Entry 6VOL (electron microscopy, 4.06 A resolution (low resolution: residue-level contacts below are approximate; hydrogen-bond / salt-bridge calls are withheld)); this record covers chains D and g of the 26 polymer chains in the assembly.

Chain D:
Protein: ATP synthase subunit beta, chloroplastic
From: Spinacia oleracea
Notes: EC 7.1.2.2
Reference sequence: P00825 (ATPB_SPIOL); residue numbers follow UniProt; this construct covers 1-498
Sequence (498 residues; numbered 1 to 498; the number before each row is that of its first residue):
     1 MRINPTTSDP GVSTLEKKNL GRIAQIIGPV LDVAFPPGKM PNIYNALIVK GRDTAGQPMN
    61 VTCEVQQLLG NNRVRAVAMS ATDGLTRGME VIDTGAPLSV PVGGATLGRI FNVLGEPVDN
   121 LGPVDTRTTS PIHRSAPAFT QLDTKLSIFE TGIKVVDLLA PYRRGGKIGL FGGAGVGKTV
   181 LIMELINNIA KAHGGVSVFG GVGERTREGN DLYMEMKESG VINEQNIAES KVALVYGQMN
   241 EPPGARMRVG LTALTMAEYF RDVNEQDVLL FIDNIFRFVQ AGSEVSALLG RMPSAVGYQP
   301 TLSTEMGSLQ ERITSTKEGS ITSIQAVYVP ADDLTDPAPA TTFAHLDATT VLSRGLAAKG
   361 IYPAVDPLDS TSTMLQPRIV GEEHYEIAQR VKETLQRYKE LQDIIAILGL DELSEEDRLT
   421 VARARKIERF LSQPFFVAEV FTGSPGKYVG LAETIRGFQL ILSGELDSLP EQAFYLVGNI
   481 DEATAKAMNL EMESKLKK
Not modelled in the structure: 1-17, 497-498
Small-molecule neighbours: ADP (adenosine-5'-diphosphate): A174, G175, V176, G177, K178, T179, V180, Y362, P363, F435, A438, F441, T442
UniProt features mapped onto this chain:
  - binding site (ATP): G172 to T179

Chain g:
Protein: ATP synthase gamma chain, chloroplastic
From: Spinacia oleracea
Reference sequence: P05435 (ATPG_SPIOL); residues 1-364 here = UniProt positions 1-364
Sequence (364 residues; each row starts with the number of its first residue):
     1 MACSLSFSSS VSTFHLPTTT QSTQAPPNNA TTLPTTNPIQ CANLRELRDR IGSVKNTQKI
    61 TEAMKLVAAA KVRRAQEAVV NGRPFSETLV EVLYNMNEQL QTEDVDVPLT KIRTVKKVAL
   121 MVVTGDRGLC GGFNNMLLKK AESRIAELKK LGVDYTIISI GKKGNTYFIR RPEIPVDRYF
   181 DGTNLPTAKE AQAIADDVFS LFVSEEVDKV EMLYTKFVSL VKSDPVIHTL LPLSPKGEIC
   241 DINGKCVDAA EDELFRLTTK EGKLTVERDM IKTETPAFSP ILEFEQDPAQ ILDALLPLYL
   301 NSQILRALQE SLASELAARM TAMSNATDNA NELKKTLSIN YNRARQAKIT GEILEIVAGA
   361 NACV
Not modelled in the structure: 1-42, 364
UniProt features mapped onto this chain:
  - active site: C130

Interface between chain D and chain g:
Pairs across the interface - 32 pairs, chain D then chain g:
  M292(D) with N361(g)
  P293(D) with I353(g); V357(g)
  A295(D) with T350(g)
  V296(D) with Q346(g); I349(g); T350(g); I353(g)
  G297(D) with I353(g)
  D333(D) with N342(g); R345(g); Q346(g)
  T335(D) with Q346(g)
  D336(D) with R345(g); Q346(g)
  R397(D) with E261(g); G262(g)
  L401(D) with G262(g)
  I404(D) with T259(g); G262(g); L264(g)
  I407(D) with A69(g); A70(g); R73(g)
  L408(D) with L257(g); T259(g)
  L413(D) with T259(g)
  S414(D) with T259(g)
  E416(D) with E261(g)
  D417(D) with T259(g); K260(g); E261(g)
Also at the interface, not in a pair above, chain D (21 interface residues in all): A331, P337, D403, E412
Also at the interface, not in a pair above, chain g (19 interface residues in all): L66, T258

In short:
Chain D and chain g form an interface of 21 and 19 residues respectively. Chain D binds ADP. From UniProt: 8
ATP-binding residues on chain D; active-site residue C130(g) on chain g.
Here chain D is ATP synthase subunit beta, chloroplastic and chain g is ATP synthase gamma chain,
chloroplastic, both from Spinacia oleracea. Entry 6VOL (Chloroplast ATP synthase (R2, CF1FO)) was determined
by electron microscopy together with 6VM1, 6VM4, 6VMB, 6VMD, 6VMG, 6VOF and 8 further entries from the same
study.
